Entry 3AQF (X-ray diffraction, 2.60 A resolution); this record covers chains A and B.

Chain A:
Protein: Receptor activity-modifying protein 2
Organism: Homo sapiens
Notes: fragment: Extracellular Domain
Reference sequence: O60895 (RAMP2_HUMAN); residue numbers follow UniProt; this construct covers 56-139
Sequence (91 residues; row label = number of the first residue in the row):
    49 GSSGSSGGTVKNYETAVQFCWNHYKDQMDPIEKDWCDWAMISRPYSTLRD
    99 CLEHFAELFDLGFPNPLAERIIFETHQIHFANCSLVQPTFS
Unresolved in the structure: 49-55, 135-139
Disulfides: Cys-68/Cys-99, Cys-84/Cys-131
Modified positions: Mse-76 (selenomethionine; parent Met); Mse-88 (selenomethionine; parent Met)
Construct notes: expression tag (49-55)
Curated features (UniProtKB/Swiss-Prot):
  - site: Ser-139 (Required for CALCRL interaction)
  - glycosylation: Asn-130 (N-linked (GlcNAc...) asparagine)
What the authors report for this chain:
  - contacts within the chain: Arg-97/Glu-101 (salt bridge)
  - post-translational modification sites: Asn-130 (citing earlier work)
  - mutagenesis - S94R/R97A/E101W/F111W, E101A (1260-fold), F111A (4.83-fold): decreased binding to AM
  - specificity-determining residues: Glu-101, Phe-111
  - mutagenesis - S94R/R97A/E101W/F111W: unchanged binding to alphaCGRP
  - conformationally variable residues (loop rearrangement): Cys-131

Chain B:
Protein: Calcitonin gene-related peptide type 1 receptor
Organism: Homo sapiens
Notes: fragment: N-terminal Domain
Reference sequence: Q16602 (CALRL_HUMAN); residue numbers follow UniProt; this construct covers 23-136
Sequence (121 residues; row label = number of the first residue in the row):
    16 GSSGSSGELEESPEDSIQLGVTRNKIMTAQYECYQKIMQDPIQQAEGVYC
    66 NRTWDGWLCWNDVAAGTESMQLCPDYFQDFDPSEKVTKICDQDGNWFRHP
   116 ASNRTWTNYTQCNVNTHEKVK
Unresolved in the structure: 16-35, 133-136
Disulfides: Cys-48/Cys-74, Cys-65/Cys-105, Cys-88/Cys-127
Modified positions: Mse-42 (selenomethionine; parent Met); Mse-53 (selenomethionine; parent Met); Mse-85 (selenomethionine; parent Met)
Construct notes: expression tag (16-22)
Curated features (UniProtKB/Swiss-Prot):
  - glycosylation (N-linked (GlcNAc...) asparagine): Asn-66, Asn-118, Asn-123
What the authors report for this chain:
  - post-translational modification sites: Asn-123 (citing earlier work)
  - mutagenesis - W72A, F92A, W121A (2,940-fold): decreased binding to AM
  - conformationally variable residues (side-chain flip): Mse-53

Interface between chain A and chain B:
Pairs across the interface (37; chain A residue first):
  Trp-86(A) / Asn-39(B)
  Trp-86(A) / Mse-42(B)
  Trp-86(A) / Thr-43(B)
  Tyr-93(A) / Mse-42(B)  hydrophobic
  Tyr-93(A) / Gln-45(B)  hydrogen bond
  Tyr-93(A) / Tyr-46(B)
  Ser-94(A) / Arg-38(B)
  Ser-94(A) / Mse-42(B)
  Arg-97(A) / Ile-41(B)
  Arg-97(A) / Mse-42(B)
  Arg-97(A) / Gln-45(B)  hydrogen bond
  Arg-97(A) / Trp-69(B)
  Arg-97(A) / Gly-71(B)  hydrogen bond (side chain-backbone)
  Gly-110(A) / Arg-119(B)
  Pro-112(A) / Trp-69(B)
  Pro-112(A) / Asp-70(B)
  Pro-112(A) / Gly-71(B)
  Glu-117(A) / Tyr-49(B)  hydrogen bond
  Ile-120(A) / Tyr-49(B)  hydrophobic
  Phe-121(A) / Tyr-49(B)  hydrophobic
  Phe-121(A) / Ile-52(B)  hydrophobic
  Phe-121(A) / Mse-53(B)
  His-124(A) / Tyr-46(B)  hydrogen bond (side chain-backbone)
  His-124(A) / Tyr-49(B)
  His-124(A) / Gln-50(B)  hydrogen bond
  Gln-125(A) / Mse-53(B)
  Phe-128(A) / Tyr-46(B)  hydrophobic
  Phe-128(A) / Gln-50(B)
  Ala-129(A) / Gln-54(B)  hydrogen bond (backbone-side chain)
  Cys-131(A) / Tyr-46(B)
  Cys-131(A) / Gln-50(B)
  Cys-131(A) / Gln-54(B)
  Ser-132(A) / Tyr-46(B)  hydrogen bond (backbone-side chain)
  Ser-132(A) / Gln-50(B)
  Leu-133(A) / Gln-50(B)
  Leu-133(A) / Lys-51(B)
  Val-134(A) / Tyr-46(B)
Interface residues without a listed pair, chain A (19 interface residues in all): Ile-89, Leu-109
Interface residues without a listed pair, chain B (18 interface residues in all): Glu-47
Interface features reported in the paper:
  - residue pairs: Trp-86(A)/Tyr-46(B), Trp-86(A)/Thr-43(B) (hydrophobic contact), Tyr-93(A)/Mse-42(B) (hydrophobic contact), Tyr-93(A)/Tyr-46(B), Ser-94(A)/Mse-42(B) (hydrophobic contact), Arg-97(A)/Mse-42(B) (hydrophobic contact), Arg-97(A)/Gly-71(B) (hydrogen bond), Gly-110(A)/Arg-119(B) (hydrophobic contact), Ile-120(A)/Tyr-49(B), Phe-121(A)/Tyr-49(B), Phe-121(A)/Mse-53(B), His-124(A)/Tyr-46(B), His-124(A)/Tyr-49(B), Gln-125(A)/Mse-53(B), Phe-128(A)/Tyr-46(B), Gln-45(B)/Tyr-93(A) (hydrogen bond), Tyr-49(B)/Glu-117(A) (hydrogen bond), Gln-50(B)/His-124(A) (hydrogen bond), Gln-50(B)/Phe-128(A) (hydrogen bond), Gln-50(B)/Ser-132(A) (hydrogen bond), Gln-54(B)/Cys-131(A) (hydrogen bond), Gln-54(B)/Ala-129(A) (hydrogen bond)
  - interface residues, chain A: Trp-86(A)

Summary:
The interface between chain A and chain B involves 19 residues on one side and 18 on the other, with 8
hydrogen bonds. Among the polar pairs are Tyr-93(A)/Gln-45(B), Arg-97(A)/Gln-45(B) and Arg-97(A)/Gly-71(B).
The paper describes contacts between Trp-86(A) and Tyr-46(B), Tyr-93(A) and Tyr-46(B) and Ile-120(A) and
Tyr-49(B) among others; hydrophobic contacts between Trp-86(A) and Thr-43(B), Tyr-93(A) and Mse-42(B) and
Ser-94(A) and Mse-42(B) among others; hydrogen bonds between Arg-97(A) and Gly-71(B), Gln-45(B) and Tyr-93(A)
and Tyr-49(B) and Glu-117(A) among others. The paper reports that S94R/R97A/E101W/F111W, E101A and F111A of
chain A reduce binding to AM; the interface residue Trp-86(A); 6 substitutions were tested in all.
Chain A is Receptor activity-modifying protein 2 and chain B is Calcitonin gene-related peptide type 1
receptor, both from Homo sapiens; the structure, Crystal structure of the human CRLR/RAMP2 extracellular
complex, was determined by X-ray diffraction (same publication as 3AQE).
